Entry 4J3O (X-ray diffraction, 3.80 A resolution); this record covers chains G and F of the 5 polymer chains in the assembly.

# Chain G
Molecule: Protein FimG
From: Escherichia coli
UniProt: P08190 (FIMG_ECOLI); residues 1-144 here correspond to UniProt positions 24-167 (UniProt number = residue number + 23)
Sequence (144 residues; each row starts with the number of its first residue):
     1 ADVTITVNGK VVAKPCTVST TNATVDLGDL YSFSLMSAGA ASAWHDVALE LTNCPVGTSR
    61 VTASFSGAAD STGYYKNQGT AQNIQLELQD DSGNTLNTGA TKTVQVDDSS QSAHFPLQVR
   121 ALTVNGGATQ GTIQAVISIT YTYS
Curated features (UniProtKB/Swiss-Prot):
  - site: Y143 (Required for stability and transport)
Disulfide bonds: C16-C54

# Chain F
Molecule: Protein FimF
From: Escherichia coli
UniProt: P08189 (FIMF_ECOLI); residues 1-154 here correspond to UniProt positions 23-176 (UniProt number = residue number + 22)
Sequence (154 residues; numbered 1 to 154; the number before each row is that of its first residue):
     1 ADSTITIRGY VRDNGCSVAA ESTNFTVDLM ENAAKQFNNI GATTPVVPFR ILLSPCGNAV
    61 SAVKVGFTGV ADSHNANLLA LENTVSAASG LGIQLLNEQQ NQIPLNAPSS ALSWTTLTPG
   121 KPNTLNFYAR LMATQVPVTA GHINATATFT LEYQ
Curated features (UniProtKB/Swiss-Prot):
  - site: Y153 (Required for stability and transport)
Disulfide bonds: C16-C56

# Chain G / chain F interface
Pairs across the interface (63; chain G residue first):
  T20(G) - S3(F)  hydrogen bond (backbone-side chain)
  T21(G) - D2(F)  hydrogen bond (side chain-backbone)
  T21(G) - S3(F)
  T21(G) - T4(F)  hydrogen bond (backbone-backbone)
  N22(G) - T4(F)
  A23(G) - T4(F)  hydrogen bond (backbone-backbone)
  A23(G) - I5(F)
  A23(G) - T6(F)  hydrogen bond (backbone-backbone)
  T24(G) - T6(F)
  V25(G) - T6(F)  hydrogen bond (backbone-backbone)
  V25(G) - I7(F)
  V25(G) - R8(F)  hydrogen bond (backbone-backbone)
  D26(G) - R8(F)  salt bridge
  L27(G) - I7(F)  hydrophobic
  L27(G) - R8(F)  hydrogen bond (backbone-backbone)
  G28(G) - Y10(F)  hydrogen bond (backbone-backbone)
  D29(G) - Y10(F)
  D29(G) - R12(F)
  L30(G) - Y10(F)  hydrogen bond (backbone-backbone)
  L30(G) - V11(F)
  L30(G) - R12(F)  hydrogen bond (backbone-backbone)
  Y31(G) - R12(F)
  Y31(G) - N14(F)
  S32(G) - R12(F)  hydrogen bond (backbone-backbone)
  S32(G) - N14(F)
  S32(G) - G57(F)
  S32(G) - N58(F)
  F33(G) - N14(F)
  F33(G) - S17(F)
  F33(G) - P55(F)
  M36(G) - P55(F)  hydrophobic
  M36(G) - C56(F)
  M36(G) - G120(F)
  L49(G) - I5(F)  hydrophobic
  V119(G) - I7(F)  hydrophobic
  G127(G) - N58(F)
  A128(G) - N58(F)  hydrogen bond (backbone-side chain)
  T129(G) - V11(F)
  T129(G) - N58(F)
  Q130(G) - V11(F)
  Q130(G) - R12(F)  hydrogen bond
  Q130(G) - D13(F)  hydrogen bond
  G131(G) - Y10(F)
  G131(G) - V11(F)  hydrogen bond (backbone-backbone)
  T132(G) - G9(F)
  T132(G) - Y10(F)
  I133(G) - I7(F)
  I133(G) - R8(F)
  I133(G) - G9(F)  hydrogen bond (backbone-backbone)
  Q134(G) - I7(F)
  Q134(G) - R8(F)
  A135(G) - I5(F)
  A135(G) - T6(F)
  A135(G) - I7(F)  hydrogen bond (backbone-backbone)
  V136(G) - I5(F)
  V136(G) - T6(F)
  I137(G) - T4(F)
  I137(G) - I5(F)  hydrogen bond (backbone-backbone)
  I139(G) - D2(F)  hydrogen bond (backbone-backbone)
  I139(G) - S3(F)  hydrogen bond (backbone-backbone)
  T140(G) - D2(F)
  Y141(G) - D2(F)  hydrogen bond (backbone-side chain)
  Y141(G) - S3(F)  hydrogen bond
Other interface residues (no listed pair), chain G (36 interface residues in all): V18, A81, I84, L86, S138
Other interface residues (no listed pair), chain F (20 interface residues in all): A1

# Summary
36 residues of chain G and 20 residues of chain F are in contact; the contacts include 23 hydrogen bonds and 1
salt bridge. Among the polar pairs are D26(G)-R8(F), T20(G)-S3(F) and T21(G)-D2(F).
Here chain G is Protein FimG and chain F is Protein FimF, both from Escherichia coli. Entry 4J3O (Crystal
structure of the FimD usher traversed by the pilus tip complex assembly composed of FimC:FimF:FimG:FimH) was
determined by X-ray diffraction.
